PDB entry 8YDM | electron microscopy, 3.05 A resolution | chains C and L of the 18 polymer chains in the assembly

Chain C:
Name: Cytochrome c-554
Organism: Chloroflexus aurantiacus J-10-fl
UniProt: P33325 (C554_CHLAA); residue numbers follow UniProt; this construct covers 1-414
Chain sequence (414 residues; each row starts with the number of its first residue):
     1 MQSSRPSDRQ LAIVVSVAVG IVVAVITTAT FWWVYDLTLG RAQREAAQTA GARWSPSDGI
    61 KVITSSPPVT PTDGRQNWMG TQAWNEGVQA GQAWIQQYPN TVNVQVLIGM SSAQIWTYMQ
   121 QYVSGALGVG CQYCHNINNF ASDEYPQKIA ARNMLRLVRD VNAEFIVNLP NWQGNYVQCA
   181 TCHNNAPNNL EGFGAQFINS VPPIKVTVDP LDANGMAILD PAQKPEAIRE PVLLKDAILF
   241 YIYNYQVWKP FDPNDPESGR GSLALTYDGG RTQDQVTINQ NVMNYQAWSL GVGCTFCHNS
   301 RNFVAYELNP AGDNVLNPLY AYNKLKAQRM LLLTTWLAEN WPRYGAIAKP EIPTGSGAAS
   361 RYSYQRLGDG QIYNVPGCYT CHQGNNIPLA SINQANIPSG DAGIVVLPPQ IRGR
Not modelled in the structure: 1-6, 414
UniProt features mapped onto this chain:
  - binding site (heme): Met110, Cys131, Cys134, His135, Met154, Cys179, Cys182, His183, Met283, Cys294, Cys297, His298, Cys378, Cys381, His382
Ion coordination: heme Fe site 1: Met119, His135; heme Fe site 2: Met154, His183; heme Fe site 3 near His298 (its only coordinating residue here)
Residues lining bound ligands:
  - bacteriochlorophyll a (BCL): Thr30, Trp33, Val34, Leu37, Thr38
  - heme (HEM), molecule 1: Trp84, Thr101, Val102, Asn103, Val104, Gln105, Val106, Leu107, Ile115, Trp116, Met119, Gln120, Val123, Ser124, Leu127, Val129, Gly130, Cys131, Cys134, His135, Phe140, Ala141, Lys148, Ala151, Arg152, Leu155
  - heme (HEM), molecule 2: Val123, Leu127, Tyr133, Gln147, Ala150, Ala151, Met154, Leu155, Val158, Val177, Gln178, Cys179, Cys182, His183, Pro187, Asn188, Asn189, Leu190, Trp341, Ile347, Lys349, Asn374, Val375, Pro376
  - heme (HEM), molecule 3: Leu169, Asn171, Trp172, Gln173, Asn175, Tyr176, Val177, Thr181, Cys182, Gln286, Leu290, Phe296, Asn323, Lys326, Ala327, Met330, Leu331, Leu333, Thr334, Gly377, Cys378, Cys381, His382, Asn386, Ile387, Pro388, Ser391
  - heme (HEM), molecule 4: Tyr245, Gly259, Arg260, Gly261, Ser262, Leu263, Ala264, Leu265, Thr266, Gln280, Met283, Asn284, Gln286, Ala287, Gly293, Cys294, Cys297, His298, Phe303, Val304, Lys324, Ala327, Gln328
  - gamma-Carotene (U4Z): Ile26, Thr27, Thr30

Chain L:
Name: Reaction center protein L chain
Organism: Chloroflexus aurantiacus J-10-fl
UniProt: P11695 (RCEL_CHLAA); residue numbers follow UniProt; this construct covers 1-311
Chain sequence (311 residues; row label = number of the first residue in the row):
     1 MSRAKAKDPR FPDFSFTVVE GARATRVPGG RTIEEIEPEY KIKGRTTFSA IFRYDPFDFW
    61 VGPFYVGFWG FVSVIGIIFG SYFYINETIL KGPYSIPQNF FAGRIDPPPP ELGLGFAAPG
   121 EPGFAWQMTV LFATIAFFGW MMRQVDISMK LDMGYHVPIA FGVAFSAWLV LQVIRPIALG
   181 MWHEGFVLGI MPHLDWVSNF GYRYNNFFYN PFHAIGITGL FASTWLLACH GSLILSAAQY
   241 RGPEGGDIEN VFFRDVQYYS VGESGVHRLG YIFAIGGILS ADLCILLSGW PVQDWVSFWN
   301 FWNNLPFWSG V
Not modelled in the structure: 1-4, 311
UniProt features mapped onto this chain:
  - binding site ((7R,8Z)-bacteriochlorophyll b): His183, His213
  - binding site (Fe cation): His230, His267
  - binding site (a ubiquinone): Phe253
Ion coordination: bacteriochlorophyll a Mg site 1 near His193 (its only coordinating residue here); bacteriochlorophyll a Mg site 2 near His213 (its only coordinating residue here); Mn2+: His230, His267 (shared with 2 residues of chain M)
Residues lining bound ligands:
  - bacteriochlorophyll a (BCL), molecule 1: Phe137, Phe161, Ala164, Ala167, Trp168, Leu171, Trp196, Val197, Ser198, Phe200, Tyr202, Phe207, Phe208, His213, Gly216, Ile217, Leu220, Phe221, Ile278, Ala281, Asp282, Cys284, Ile285
  - bacteriochlorophyll a (BCL), molecule 2: Phe137, Trp168, Phe186, Ile190, His193, Leu194, Val197
  - bacteriopheophytin a (BPH), molecule 1: Gly76, Ile77, Gly80, Ser81, Tyr84, Ala133, Ala136, Phe137, Trp140, Gln144, Val157, Ala160, Phe161, Ala164, Trp168, Phe186, Leu188, Gly189, Ile190, His193, Ala274, Ile278
  - bacteriopheophytin a (BPH), molecule 2: Phe208, Ala214, Ile217, Thr218, Phe221, Ala222, Trp225
  - bacteriopheophytin a (BPH), molecule 3: Phe221, Thr224, Trp225, Ala228, Cys229, Val256
  - Menaquinone 11 (MQE; 2-methyl-3-[(2E,6E,10E,14E,18E,22E,26E,30E,34E,38E)-3,7,11,15,19,23,27,31,35,39,43-undecamethyltetratetraconta-2,6,10,1 4,18,22,26,30,34,38,42-undecaen-1-yl]naphthalene-1,4-dione), molecule 1: Phe64, Gly70, Ser73, Val74, Ile78, Ser81, Ile85, Trp140, Arg143
  - Menaquinone 11 (MQE), molecule 2: Leu226, Cys229, His230, Leu233, Glu249, Asn250, Phe253, Gln257, Ser260, Val261, Gly262, Glu263, Val266, Leu269, Ile272, Phe273, Gly276, Leu283
Reported in the primary citation:
  - binding site for bacteriochlorophyll a: His193, His213
  - Mn2+ coordination: His230, His267

Interface between chain C and chain L:
Contacting residue pairs (34; chain C residue first):
  Gln196(C) - Ser297(L)
  Gln196(C) - Asn300(L)
  Asn199(C) - Asn300(L)
  Asn199(C) - Asn303(L)  hydrogen bond (backbone-side chain)
  Ser200(C) - Ser297(L)
  Ser200(C) - Asn300(L)  hydrogen bond
  Trp288(C) - Asn205(L)
  Trp288(C) - Asp294(L)  hydrogen bond
  Trp288(C) - Val296(L)  hydrophobic
  Gly293(C) - Arg203(L)
  Cys294(C) - Tyr202(L)  hydrogen bond (side chain-backbone)
  Cys294(C) - Arg203(L)
  Cys294(C) - Asn205(L)  hydrogen bond
  Thr295(C) - Asn199(L)
  Thr295(C) - Arg203(L)
  Asn299(C) - Asn199(L)  hydrogen bond
  Ser300(C) - Ser198(L)  hydrogen bond (side chain-backbone)
  Ser300(C) - Asn199(L)  hydrogen bond (backbone-side chain)
  Ser300(C) - Tyr202(L)
  Arg301(C) - Asp195(L)  salt bridge
  Phe303(C) - Tyr202(L)  hydrophobic
  Ala311(C) - Arg104(L)  hydrogen bond (backbone-side chain)
  Ala311(C) - Asp106(L)
  Gly312(C) - Arg104(L)
  Asp313(C) - His183(L)
  Asn314(C) - Pro107(L)
  Asn314(C) - His183(L)
  Asn314(C) - Gly185(L)  hydrogen bond (side chain-backbone)
  Asn314(C) - Trp196(L)
  Asn314(C) - Arg203(L)
  Val315(C) - Trp196(L)
  Val315(C) - Asn199(L)
  Val315(C) - Phe200(L)  hydrophobic
  Leu316(C) - Asn199(L)
Also at the interface, not in a pair above, chain C (22 interface residues in all): Trp32, Gln280, Ala287, Val292, His298
Also at the interface, not in a pair above, chain L (20 interface residues in all): Asn206, Trp290

In short:
22 residues of chain C and 20 residues of chain L are in contact; the contacts include 10 hydrogen bonds and 1
salt bridge. Polar pairs include Arg301(C)-Asp195(L), Asn199(C)-Asn303(L) and Ser200(C)-Asn300(L). The paper
reports a binding site for bacteriochlorophyll a at His193(L) and His213(L); Mn2+ coordination by His230(L)
and His267(L).
Chain C is Cytochrome c-554 and chain L is Reaction center protein L chain, both from Chloroflexus aurantiacus
J-10-fl; the structure, Cryo-EM structure of CaRC-LH complex from Chloroflexus aurantiacus, was determined by
electron microscopy.
